PDB entry 5DLV | X-ray diffraction, 2.00 A resolution | chain A

Chain A:
Protein: Ectonucleotide pyrophosphatase/phosphodiesterase family member 2
Organism: Rattus norvegicus
Notes: EC 3.1.4.39
UniProt: Q64610 (ENPP2_RAT), isoform Q64610-2; residue numbers follow UniProt; this construct covers 36-862
Amino-acid sequence (827 residues; each row starts with the number of its first residue):
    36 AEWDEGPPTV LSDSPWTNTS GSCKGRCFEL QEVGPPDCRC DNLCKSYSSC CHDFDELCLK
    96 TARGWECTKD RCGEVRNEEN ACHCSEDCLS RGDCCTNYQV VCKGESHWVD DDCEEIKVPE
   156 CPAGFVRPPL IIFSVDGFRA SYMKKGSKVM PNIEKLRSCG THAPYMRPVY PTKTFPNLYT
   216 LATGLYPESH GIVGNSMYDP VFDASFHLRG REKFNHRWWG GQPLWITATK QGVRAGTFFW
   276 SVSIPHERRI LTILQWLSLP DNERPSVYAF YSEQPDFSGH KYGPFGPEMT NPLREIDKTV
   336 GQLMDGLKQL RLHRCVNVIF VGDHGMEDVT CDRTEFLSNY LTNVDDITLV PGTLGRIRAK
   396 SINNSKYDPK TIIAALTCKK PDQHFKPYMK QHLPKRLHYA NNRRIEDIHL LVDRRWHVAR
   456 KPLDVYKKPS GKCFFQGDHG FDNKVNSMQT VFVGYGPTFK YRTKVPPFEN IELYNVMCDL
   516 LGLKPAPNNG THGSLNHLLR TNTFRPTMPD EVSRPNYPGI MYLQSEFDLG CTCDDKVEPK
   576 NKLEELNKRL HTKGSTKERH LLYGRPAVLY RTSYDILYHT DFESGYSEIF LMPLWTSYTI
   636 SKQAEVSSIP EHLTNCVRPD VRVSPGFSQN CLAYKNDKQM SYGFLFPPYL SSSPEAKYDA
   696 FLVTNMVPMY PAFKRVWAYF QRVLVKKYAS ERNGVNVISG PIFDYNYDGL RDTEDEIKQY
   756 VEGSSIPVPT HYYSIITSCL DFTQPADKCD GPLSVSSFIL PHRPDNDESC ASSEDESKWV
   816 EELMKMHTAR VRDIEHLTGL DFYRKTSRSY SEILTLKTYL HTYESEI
Disordered / not traced: 36-55, 461-467, 570-585, 860-862
Construct notes: engineered mutation Ala410 (Asn in Q64610), Ala806 (Asn in Q64610); cloning artifact (591)
UniProt features mapped onto this chain:
  - motif: Arg126 to Asp128 (Cell attachment site)
  - active site: Thr209 (Nucleophile)
  - binding site (Zn(2+)): Asp171, Thr209, Asp311, His315, Asp358, His359, His474
  - binding site (1-(9Z-octadecenoyl)-sn-glycero-3-phosphate): Thr209, Asn230, Asp311, His474
  - binding site (1-hexadecanoyl-sn-glycero-3-phosphate): Thr209, Asn230, Asp311, His474
  - binding site (1-tetradecanoyl-sn-glycerol 3-phosphate): Thr209, Asn230, Asp311, His474
  - glycosylation (N-linked (GlcNAc...) asparagine): Asn53, Asn398, Asn524
  - mutagenesis: Asp171 (D171N: Abolishes lysophospholipase D activity), Thr209 (T209A: Abolishes lysophospholipase D activity; T209S: 15% of wild-type lysophospholipase D activity), Asp311 (D311N: Abolishes lysophospholipase D activity), His315 (H315Q: 20% of wild-type lysophospholipase D activity), Lys430 (K430A: Impaired secretion. No effect on lysophospholipase activity)
Disulfide bonds: Cys58-Cys75, Cys62-Cys93, Cys73-Cys86, Cys79-Cys85, Cys102-Cys119, Cys107-Cys137, Cys117-Cys130, Cys123-Cys129, Cys148-Cys194, Cys156-Cys350, Cys366-Cys468, Cys413-Cys805, Cys566-Cys666, Cys568-Cys651, Cys774-Cys784
Covalently attached groups: N-acetylglucosamine (NAG) linked to Asn524
Metal / ion sites: Zn2+ site 1: Asp171, Thr209, Asp358, His359 (together with phosphate ion); Zn2+ site 2: Asp311, His315, His474 (together with phosphate ion); Na+ site 1: Tyr669, Asp672, Met675; Ca2+: Asp739, Asn741, Asp743, Leu745, Asp747; Na+ site 2: Asn801, Ser804, Ser807
Ligand contacts: 5D5 (2-{[(3alpha,5beta,7alpha,8alpha,14beta,17alpha)-3,7-dihydroxy-24-oxocholan-24-yl]amino}ethanesulfonic acid): Leu78, Ser81, Tyr82, Asp171, Thr209, Phe210, Leu213, Tyr214, Lys248, Phe249, Asn250, His251, Trp254, Pro258, Trp260, Ile261, Phe273, Phe274, Trp275, Ser276, Val277, Arg284, Tyr306, Ser307, Glu308
What the authors report for this chain:
  - binding site for 5D5: His251, Trp260, Phe274
  - conformationally variable residues (domain motion, side-chain flip): Gly56 to Trp100, Val110 to Ser120, His251, Trp275 to Arg284

Summary:
Chain A binds compound 5D5. N-acetylglucosamine is covalently linked to Asn524. Curated annotation (UniProt)
lists active-site residue Thr209, 7 Zn2+-binding residues, 4 residues binding
1-(9Z-octadecenoyl)-sn-glycero-3-phosphate and 4 residues binding 1-hexadecanoyl-sn-glycero-3-phosphate. The
paper reports a binding site for 5D5 at His251, Trp260 and Phe274; conformational variability at Gly56, Val110
and His251 among others.
Chain A is Ectonucleotide pyrophosphatase/phosphodiesterase family member 2 (Rattus norvegicus); the
structure, Crystal structure of Autotaxin (ENPP2) with tauroursodeoxycholic acid (TUDCA), was determined by
X-ray diffraction together with 5DLT and 5DLW from the same study.
